PDB entry 7KTR | electron microscopy, 2.93 A resolution | chains B and C of the 11 polymer chains in the assembly

Chain B:
Protein: TAF5-like RNA polymerase II p300/CBP-associated factor-associated factor 65 kDa subunit 5L
Organism: Homo sapiens
UniProt: O75529 (TAF5L_HUMAN); numbering as in UniProt (aligned over 1-589)
Sequence (589 residues; each row starts with the number of its first residue):
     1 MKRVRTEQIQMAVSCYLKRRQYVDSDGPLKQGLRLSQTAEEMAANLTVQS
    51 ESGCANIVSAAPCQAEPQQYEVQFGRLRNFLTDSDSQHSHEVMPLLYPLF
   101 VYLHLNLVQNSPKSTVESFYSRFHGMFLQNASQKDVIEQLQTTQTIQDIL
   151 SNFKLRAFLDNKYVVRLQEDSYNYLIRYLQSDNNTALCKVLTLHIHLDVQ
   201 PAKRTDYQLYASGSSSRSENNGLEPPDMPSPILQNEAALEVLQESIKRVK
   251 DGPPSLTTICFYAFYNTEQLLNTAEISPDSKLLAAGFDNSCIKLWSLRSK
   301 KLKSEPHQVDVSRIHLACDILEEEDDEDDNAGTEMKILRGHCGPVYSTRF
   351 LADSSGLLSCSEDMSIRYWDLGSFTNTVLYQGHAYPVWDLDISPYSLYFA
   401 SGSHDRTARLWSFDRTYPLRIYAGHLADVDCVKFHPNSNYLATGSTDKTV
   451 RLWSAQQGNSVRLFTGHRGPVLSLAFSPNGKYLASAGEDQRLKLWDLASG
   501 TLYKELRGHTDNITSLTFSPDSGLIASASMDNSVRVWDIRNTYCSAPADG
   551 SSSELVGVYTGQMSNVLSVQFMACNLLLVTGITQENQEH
Unresolved in the structure: 204-254, 586-589

Chain C:
Protein: Isoform 3 of Transcription factor SPT20 homolog
Organism: Homo sapiens
UniProt: Q8NEM7 (SP20H_HUMAN), isoform Q8NEM7-3; residues 1-811 here = UniProt positions 1-811
Sequence (811 residues; row label = number of the first residue in the row):
     1 MQQALELALDRAEYVIESARQRPPKRKYLSSGRKSVFQKLYDLYIEECEK
    51 EPEVKKLRRNVNLLEKLVMQETLSCLVVNLYPGNEGYSLMLRGKNGSDSE
   101 TIRLPYEEGELLEYLDAEELPPILVDLLEKSQVNIFHCGCVIAEIRDYRQ
   151 SSNMKSPGYQSRHILLRPTMQTLICDVHSITSDNHKWTQEDKLLLESQLI
   201 LATAEPLCLDPSIAVTCTANRLLYNKQKMNTRPMKRCFKRYSRSSLNRQQ
   251 DLSHCPPPPQLRLLDFLQKRKERKAGQHYDLKISKAGNCVDMWKRSPCNL
   301 AIPSEVDVEKYAKVEKSIKSDDSQPTVWPAHDVKDDYVFECEAGTQYQKT
   351 KLTILQSLGDPLYYGKIQPCKADEESDSQMSPSHSSTDDHSNWFIIGSKT
   401 DAERVVNQYQELVQNEAKCPVKMSHSSSGSASLSQVSPGKETDQTETVSV
   451 QSSVLGKGVKHRPPPIKLPSSSGNSSSGNYFTPQQTSSFLKSPTPPPSSK
   501 PSSIPRKSSVDLNQVSMLSPAALSPASSSQRSGTPKPSTPTPTPSSTPHP
   551 PDAQSSTPSTPSATPTPQDSGFTPQPTLLTQFAQQQRSLSQAMPVTTIPL
   601 STMVTSITPGTTATQVMANSAGLNFINVVGSVCGAQALMSGSNPMLGCNT
   651 GAITPAGINLSGLLPSGGLLPNALPSAMQAASQAGVPFGLKNTSSLRPLN
   701 LLQLPGGSLIFNTLQQQQQQLSQFTPQQPQQPTTCSPQQPGEQGSEQGST
   751 SQEQALSAQQAAVINLTGVGSFMQSQAAAVAILAASNGYGSSSSTNSSAT
   801 SSSAYRQPVKK
Unresolved in the structure: 27-30, 373-389, 429-811
Swiss-Prot annotation at these positions:
  - modified residue: Ser-296 (Phosphoserine), Thr-494 (Phosphothreonine), Ser-519 (Phosphoserine), Ser-524 (Phosphoserine)

Chain B / chain C interface:
Pairs across the interface - 145 pairs, chain B then chain C:
  Met-1(B) with Asn-184(C)
  Lys-2(B) with His-185(C); Lys-186(C), hydrogen bond (backbone-backbone)
  Arg-3(B) with Thr-188(C); Asp-191(C), salt bridge
  Val-4(B) with His-185(C); Lys-186(C); Asp-191(C)
  Gln-8(B) with His-185(C), hydrogen bond
  Ile-9(B) with Trp-187(C), hydrophobic
  Ala-12(B) with Ile-180(C), hydrophobic
  Val-13(B) with Leu-195(C), hydrophobic; Gln-198(C)
  Tyr-16(B) with Asp-176(C), hydrogen bond; Leu-199(C), hydrophobic
  Arg-19(B) with Glu-129(C), salt bridge
  Arg-20(B) with Val-125(C); Glu-129(C), salt bridge; Phe-136(C); Cys-138(C); Gly-139(C); Asp-176(C), salt bridge
  Gln-21(B) with Asn-134(C); Phe-136(C); His-137(C); Cys-138(C), hydrogen bond (backbone-backbone)
  Tyr-22(B) with Cys-138(C); Gly-139(C), hydrogen bond (side chain-backbone); Thr-203(C)
  Arg-34(B) with Pro-206(C)
  Ser-36(B) with Pro-206(C); Leu-207(C)
  Gln-37(B) with Pro-206(C); Leu-207(C), hydrogen bond (backbone-backbone); Cys-208(C)
  Glu-40(B) with Val-15(C); Ser-18(C), hydrogen bond
  Met-42(B) with Cys-208(C), hydrophobic
  Ala-43(B) with Ala-19(C), hydrophobic
  Asn-45(B) with Glu-205(C), hydrogen bond
  Leu-46(B) with Leu-222(C), hydrophobic
  Thr-47(B) with Arg-20(C); Tyr-44(C)
  Val-48(B) with Tyr-41(C), hydrophobic; Tyr-44(C), hydrophobic
  Gln-49(B) with Arg-167(C), hydrogen bond; Glu-205(C), hydrogen bond
  Glu-51(B) with Val-61(C); Leu-63(C)
  Ser-52(B) with Leu-40(C); Leu-64(C); Leu-165(C)
  Gly-53(B) with Glu-118(C)
  Cys-54(B) with Glu-118(C); Ile-164(C)
  Ala-55(B) with Asp-116(C); Glu-118(C), hydrogen bond (backbone-side chain)
  Asn-56(B) with Asp-116(C), hydrogen bond
  Ile-57(B) with Arg-162(C); Ile-164(C), hydrophobic
  Val-58(B) with Leu-112(C), hydrophobic; Arg-149(C), hydrogen bond (backbone-side chain)
  Ser-59(B) with Asp-116(C), hydrogen bond
  Ala-61(B) with Arg-149(C)
  Pro-62(B) with Gln-150(C)
  Cys-63(B) with Arg-149(C)
  Ala-65(B) with Arg-149(C)
  Tyr-70(B) with Gln-150(C), hydrogen bond
  Gln-109(B) with Asn-153(C)
  Asn-110(B) with Gln-150(C), hydrogen bond (side chain-backbone); Ser-151(C); Asn-153(C)
  Ser-111(B) with Asn-153(C), hydrogen bond (backbone-side chain)
  Pro-112(B) with Ser-152(C); Asn-153(C)
  Asp-160(B) with Asn-62(C); Lys-66(C), hydrogen bond (backbone-side chain)
  Asn-161(B) with Leu-57(C); Arg-58(C); Arg-59(C); Val-61(C); Lys-66(C), hydrogen bond
  Lys-162(B) with Leu-57(C); Arg-58(C); Val-61(C)
  Tyr-163(B) with Lys-56(C)
  Val-164(B) with Lys-56(C); Arg-58(C)
  Glu-169(B) with Tyr-224(C), hydrogen bond
  Tyr-172(B) with Lys-228(C), hydrogen bond (side chain-backbone); Met-229(C)
  Ile-176(B) with Met-234(C)
  Gln-180(B) with Met-234(C); Cys-237(C); Arg-240(C)
  Asp-182(B) with Cys-237(C); Tyr-241(C), hydrogen bond
  Asn-183(B) with Tyr-241(C), hydrogen bond (backbone-side chain)
  Cys-188(B) with Phe-238(C), hydrophobic
  Lys-189(B) with Gln-150(C)
  Leu-193(B) with Arg-162(C)
  Leu-197(B) with Lys-228(C)
  Asp-198(B) with Arg-221(C), salt bridge; Asn-225(C)
  Val-199(B) with Arg-221(C); Asn-225(C), hydrogen bond (backbone-side chain); Lys-228(C)
  Gln-200(B) with Arg-221(C)
  Tyr-395(B) with Met-1(C), hydrophobic; Ala-4(C)
  Arg-420(B) with Gln-227(C)
  Leu-426(B) with Gln-189(C); Leu-193(C), hydrophobic
  Asn-437(B) with Cys-208(C); Asp-210(C); Ser-212(C); Ile-213(C); Thr-216(C)
  Ser-438(B) with Thr-216(C), hydrogen bond (backbone-side chain)
  Asn-439(B) with Val-215(C)
  Tyr-440(B) with Leu-207(C); Cys-208(C), hydrogen bond
  Thr-449(B) with Leu-193(C)
  Arg-451(B) with Glu-196(C), salt bridge
  Leu-452(B) with Leu-207(C), hydrophobic
  Gln-456(B) with Thr-216(C); Asn-220(C)
  Asn-459(B) with Met-170(C)
  Ser-460(B) with Met-170(C); Ile-200(C)
  Val-461(B) with Ile-200(C); Ala-204(C)
  Arg-462(B) with Ile-200(C); Leu-201(C); Leu-207(C)
  Leu-463(B) with Leu-193(C); Glu-196(C); Ser-197(C), hydrogen bond (backbone-side chain); Ile-200(C), hydrophobic
  Thr-465(B) with Leu-194(C)
  Pro-478(B) with Pro-211(C)
  Asn-479(B) with Pro-211(C)
  Gly-480(B) with Leu-209(C)
  Leu-497(B) with Leu-209(C), hydrophobic
  Ala-498(B) with Leu-209(C)
Other interface residues (no listed pair), chain B (99 interface residues in all): Leu-17, Leu-35, Ala-39, Ala-44, Val-108, Phe-153, Ala-157, Phe-158, Leu-179, His-196, Pro-201, Tyr-398, His-435, Pro-436, Gln-457, Phe-464, Ser-499
Other interface residues (no listed pair), chain C (97 interface residues in all): Tyr-14, Glu-53, Val-54, Leu-115, Ala-117, Ile-145, Gln-160, Pro-168, Ala-202, Thr-218, Ala-219, Leu-223, Lys-226, Pro-233, Arg-243

Summary:
99 residues of chain B face 97 of chain C across their interface; the contacts include 27 hydrogen bonds and 6
salt bridges. Polar contacts include Arg-3(B)/Asp-191(C), Arg-19(B)/Glu-129(C) and Arg-20(B)/Glu-129(C).
Here chain B is TAF5-like RNA polymerase II p300/CBP-associated factor-associated factor 65 kDa subunit 5L and
chain C is Isoform 3 of Transcription factor SPT20 homolog, both from Homo sapiens. Entry 7KTR (Cryo-EM
structure of the human SAGA coactivator complex (TRRAP, core)) was determined by electron microscopy together
with 7KTS from the same study.
